Entry 5VHY (electron microscopy, 4.60 A resolution (low resolution: residue-level contacts below are approximate; hydrogen-bond / salt-bridge calls are withheld)); this record covers chains D and F of the 6 polymer chains in the assembly.

Chain D:
Molecule: Glutamate receptor 2, Germ cell-specific gene 1-like protein
Source organism: Rattus norvegicus
UniProtKB: chimeric construct of P19491, D3ZK93: residues 10-826 from P19491 (GRIA2_RAT), isoform P19491-2 positions 25-841 (UniProt number = residue number + 15); residues 830-1066 from D3ZK93 positions 2-238 (UniProt number = residue number - 828)
Chain sequence (1057 residues; numbered 10 to 1066; the number before each row is that of its first residue):
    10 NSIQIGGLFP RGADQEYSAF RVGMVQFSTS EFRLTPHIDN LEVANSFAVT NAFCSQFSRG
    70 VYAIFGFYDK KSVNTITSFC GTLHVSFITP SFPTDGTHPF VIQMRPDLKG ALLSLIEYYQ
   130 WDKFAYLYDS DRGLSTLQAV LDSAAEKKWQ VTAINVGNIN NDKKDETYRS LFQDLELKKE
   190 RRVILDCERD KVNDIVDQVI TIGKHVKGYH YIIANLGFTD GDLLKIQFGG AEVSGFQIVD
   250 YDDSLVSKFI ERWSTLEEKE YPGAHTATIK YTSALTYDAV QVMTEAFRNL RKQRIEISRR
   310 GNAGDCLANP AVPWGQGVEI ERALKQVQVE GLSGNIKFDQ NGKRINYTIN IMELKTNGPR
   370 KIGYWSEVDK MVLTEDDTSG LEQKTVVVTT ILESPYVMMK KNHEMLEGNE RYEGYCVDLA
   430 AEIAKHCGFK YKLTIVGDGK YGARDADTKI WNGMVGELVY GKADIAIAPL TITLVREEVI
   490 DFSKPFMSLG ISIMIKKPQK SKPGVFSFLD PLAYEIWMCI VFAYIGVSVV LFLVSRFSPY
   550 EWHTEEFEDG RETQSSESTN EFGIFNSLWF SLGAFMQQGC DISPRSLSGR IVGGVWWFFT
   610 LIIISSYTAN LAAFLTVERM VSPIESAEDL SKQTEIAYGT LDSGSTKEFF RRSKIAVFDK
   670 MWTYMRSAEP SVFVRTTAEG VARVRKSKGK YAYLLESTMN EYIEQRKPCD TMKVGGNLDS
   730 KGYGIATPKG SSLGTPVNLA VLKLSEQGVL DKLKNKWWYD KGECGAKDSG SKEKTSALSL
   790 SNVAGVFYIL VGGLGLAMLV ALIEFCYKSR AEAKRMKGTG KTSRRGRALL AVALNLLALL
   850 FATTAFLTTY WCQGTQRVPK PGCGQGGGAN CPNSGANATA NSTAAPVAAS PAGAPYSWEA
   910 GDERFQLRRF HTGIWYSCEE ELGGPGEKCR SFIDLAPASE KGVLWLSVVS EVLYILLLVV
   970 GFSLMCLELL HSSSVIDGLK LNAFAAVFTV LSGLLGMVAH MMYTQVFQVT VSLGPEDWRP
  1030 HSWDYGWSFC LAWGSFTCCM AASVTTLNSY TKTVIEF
Disordered / not traced: 545-572, 818-1066
Differences from the reference sequence: conflict Glu241 (Asn256 in P19491), Leu382 (Val397 in P19491), Glu384 (Gly405 in P19491), Asp385 (Asn406 in P19491), Gln392 (Asn413 in P19491); linker (827-829)
UniProt features mapped onto this chain:
  - glycosylation: Asn355 (N-linked (GlcNAc...) asparagine)
Disulfide bonds: Cys63-Cys315, Cys718-Cys773
Covalently attached groups: covalent link Cys718-Cys773

Chain F:
Molecule: Glutamate receptor 2, Germ cell-specific gene 1-like protein
Source organism: Rattus norvegicus
UniProtKB: chimeric construct of P19491, D3ZK93: residues -819 to -3 from P19491 (GRIA2_RAT), isoform P19491-2 positions 25-841 (UniProt number = residue number + 844); residues 1-237 from D3ZK93 positions 2-238 (UniProt number = residue number + 1)
Chain sequence (1057 residues; numbered -819 to 237; the number before each row is that of its first residue; numbers below 1 keep their minus sign (Asn-819 is residue -819)):
  -819 NSIQIGGLFP RGADQEYSAF RVGMVQFSTS EFRLTPHIDN LEVANSFAVT NAFCSQFSRG
  -759 VYAIFGFYDK KSVNTITSFC GTLHVSFITP SFPTDGTHPF VIQMRPDLKG ALLSLIEYYQ
  -699 WDKFAYLYDS DRGLSTLQAV LDSAAEKKWQ VTAINVGNIN NDKKDETYRS LFQDLELKKE
  -639 RRVILDCERD KVNDIVDQVI TIGKHVKGYH YIIANLGFTD GDLLKIQFGG AEVSGFQIVD
  -579 YDDSLVSKFI ERWSTLEEKE YPGAHTATIK YTSALTYDAV QVMTEAFRNL RKQRIEISRR
  -519 GNAGDCLANP AVPWGQGVEI ERALKQVQVE GLSGNIKFDQ NGKRINYTIN IMELKTNGPR
  -459 KIGYWSEVDK MVLTEDDTSG LEQKTVVVTT ILESPYVMMK KNHEMLEGNE RYEGYCVDLA
  -399 AEIAKHCGFK YKLTIVGDGK YGARDADTKI WNGMVGELVY GKADIAIAPL TITLVREEVI
  -339 DFSKPFMSLG ISIMIKKPQK SKPGVFSFLD PLAYEIWMCI VFAYIGVSVV LFLVSRFSPY
  -279 EWHTEEFEDG RETQSSESTN EFGIFNSLWF SLGAFMQQGC DISPRSLSGR IVGGVWWFFT
  -219 LIIISSYTAN LAAFLTVERM VSPIESAEDL SKQTEIAYGT LDSGSTKEFF RRSKIAVFDK
  -159 MWTYMRSAEP SVFVRTTAEG VARVRKSKGK YAYLLESTMN EYIEQRKPCD TMKVGGNLDS
   -99 KGYGIATPKG SSLGTPVNLA VLKLSEQGVL DKLKNKWWYD KGECGAKDSG SKEKTSALSL
   -39 SNVAGVFYIL VGGLGLAMLV ALIEFCYKSR AEAKRMKGTG KTSRRGRALL AVALNLLALL
    21 FATTAFLTTY WCQGTQRVPK PGCGQGGGAN CPNSGANATA NSTAAPVAAS PAGAPYSWEA
    81 GDERFQLRRF HTGIWYSCEE ELGGPGEKCR SFIDLAPASE KGVLWLSVVS EVLYILLLVV
   141 GFSLMCLELL HSSSVIDGLK LNAFAAVFTV LSGLLGMVAH MMYTQVFQVT VSLGPEDWRP
   201 HSWDYGWSFC LAWGSFTCCM AASVTTLNSY TKTVIEF
Disordered / not traced: -819 to 0, 40-84, 101-105, 154-156, 233-237
Differences from the reference sequence: conflict Glu-588 (Asn256 in P19491), Leu-447 (Val397 in P19491), Glu-445 (Gly405 in P19491), Asp-444 (Asn406 in P19491), Gln-437 (Asn413 in P19491); linker (-2 to 0)
UniProt features mapped onto this chain:
  - glycosylation: Asn-474 (N-linked (GlcNAc...) asparagine)
Disulfide bonds: Cys98-Cys109

Interface between chain D and chain F:
Contacting residue pairs (11):
  Leu789(D) - Met181(F)
  Ser790(D) - Gln185(F)
  Ser790(D) - Gln188(F)
  Ala793(D) - Met181(F)
  Phe796(D) - Met181(F)
  Tyr797(D) - Val178(F)
  Tyr797(D) - Met182(F)
  Val800(D) - Leu174(F)
  Val800(D) - Val178(F)
  Leu803(D) - Leu174(F)
  Met807(D) - Val167(F)
Also at the interface, not in a pair above, chain D (12 interface residues in all): Lys697, Ser788, Leu811, Phe814
Also at the interface, not in a pair above, chain F (9 interface residues in all): Leu193, Tyr230

Overview:
12 residues of chain D and 9 residues of chain F are in contact.
Chain D and chain F are both Glutamate receptor 2, Germ cell-specific gene 1-like protein (Rattus norvegicus);
the structure, GluA2-2xGSG1L bound to ZK, was determined by electron microscopy together with 5VHW, 5VHX and
5VHZ from the same study.
